4BTM - chain A; structure by X-ray diffraction, 2.54 A resolution.

Chain A:
Name: Tau-tubulin kinase 1
From: Homo sapiens
Notes: EC 2.7.11.1, 2.7.11.26; fragment: kinase domain, residues 1-313
UniProt: Q5TCY1 (TTBK1_HUMAN); residues 25-337 here correspond to UniProt positions 1-313 (UniProt number = residue number - 24)
Chain sequence (337 residues; numbered 1 to 337; the number before each row is that of its first residue):
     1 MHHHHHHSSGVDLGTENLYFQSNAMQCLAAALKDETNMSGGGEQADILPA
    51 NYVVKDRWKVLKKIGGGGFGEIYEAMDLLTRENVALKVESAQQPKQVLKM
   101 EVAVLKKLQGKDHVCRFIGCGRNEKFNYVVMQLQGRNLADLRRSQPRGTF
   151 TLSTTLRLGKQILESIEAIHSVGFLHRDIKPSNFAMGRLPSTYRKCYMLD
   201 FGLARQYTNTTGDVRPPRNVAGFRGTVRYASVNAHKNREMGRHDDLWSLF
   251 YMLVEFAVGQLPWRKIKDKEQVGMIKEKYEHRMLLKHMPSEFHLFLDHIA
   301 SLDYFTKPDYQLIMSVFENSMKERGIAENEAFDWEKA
Unresolved in the structure: 1-44, 337
Construct notes: expression tag (1-24)
Curated features (UniProtKB/Swiss-Prot):
  - active site: Asp-178 (Proton acceptor)
  - binding site (ATP): Ile-64 to Ile-72, Lys-87
Small-molecule neighbours: F8E (methyl 2-bromo-5-(7H-pyrrolo[2,3-d]pyrimidin-4-ylamino)benzoate): Ile-64, Gly-65, Ile-72, Ala-85, Lys-87, Cys-115, Met-131, Gln-132, Leu-133, Gln-134, Gly-135, Asn-137, Lys-180, Ser-182, Asn-183, Leu-199

In short:
Bound to chain A: compound F8E. Curated annotation (UniProt) lists active-site residue Asp-178 and 10
ATP-binding residues.
Chain A is Tau-tubulin kinase 1 (Homo sapiens); the structure, TTBK1 in complex with inhibitor, was determined
by X-ray diffraction together with 4BTJ and 4BTK from the same study.
